Entry 7VXN (electron microscopy, 3.53 A resolution); this record covers chains B and C of the 3 polymer chains in the assembly.

# Chain B
Molecule: Capsid protein VP2
Source organism: Coxsackievirus B3
Reference sequence: P03313 (POLG_CXB3N); residues 1-263 here correspond to UniProt positions 70-332 (UniProt number = residue number + 69)
Chain sequence (263 residues; numbered 1 to 263; the number before each row is that of its first residue):
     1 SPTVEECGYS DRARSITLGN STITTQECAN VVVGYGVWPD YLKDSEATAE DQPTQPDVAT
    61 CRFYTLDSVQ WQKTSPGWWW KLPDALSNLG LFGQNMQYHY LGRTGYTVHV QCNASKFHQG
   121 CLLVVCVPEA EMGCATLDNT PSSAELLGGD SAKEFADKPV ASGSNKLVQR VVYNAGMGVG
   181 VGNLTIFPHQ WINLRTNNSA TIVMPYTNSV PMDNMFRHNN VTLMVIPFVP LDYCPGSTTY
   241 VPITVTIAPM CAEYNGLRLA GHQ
Not modelled in the structure: 1-11, 44-56, 256-263
Sequence notes: conflict Ser151 (Thr220 in P03313)
UniProt features mapped onto this chain:
  - site: Gln263 (Cleavage)

# Chain C
Molecule: Capsid protein VP3
Source organism: Coxsackievirus B3
Reference sequence: P03313 (POLG_CXB3N); residues 1-238 here correspond to UniProt positions 333-570 (UniProt number = residue number + 332)
Chain sequence (238 residues; numbered 1 to 238; the number before each row is that of its first residue):
     1 GLPTMNTPGS CQFLTSDDFQ SPSAMPQYDV TPEMRIPGEV KNLMEIAEVD SVVPVQNVGE
    61 KVNSMEAYQI PVRSNEGSGT QVFGFPLQPG YSSVFSRTLL GEILNYYTHW SGSIKLTFMF
   121 CGSAMATGKF LLAYSPPGAG APTKRVDAML GTHVVWDVGL QSSCVLCIPW ISQTHYRYVT
   181 SDEYTAGGFI TCWYQTNIVV PADAQSSCYI MCFVSACNDF SVRLLKDTPF ISQQNFFQ
Not modelled in the structure: 1-2, 77, 171-186, 233-238
Sequence notes: conflict Val155 (Ile487 in P03313), Tyr178 (Phe510 in P03313), Thr180 (Ala512 in P03313)
UniProt features mapped onto this chain:
  - region: Phe236 to Gln238 (Amphipathic alpha-helix)

# Interface between chain B and chain C
Residue-residue contacts - 50 pairs, chain B then chain C:
  Val37(B) with Pro37(C), hydrophobic
  Lys116(B) with Ser123(C), hydrogen bond (backbone-side chain); Ala124(C)
  Phe117(B) with Ala202(C); Asp203(C)
  Gln119(B) with Gly122(C); Ser123(C), hydrogen bond (side chain-backbone); Ser207(C), hydrogen bond (side chain-backbone)
  Cys121(B) with Met119(C), hydrophobic
  Tyr173(B) with Asn63(C); Ser64(C)
  Val181(B) with Met65(C), hydrophobic; Tyr68(C)
  Gly182(B) with Val52(C); Tyr68(C), hydrogen bond (backbone-side chain)
  Asn183(B) with Arg97(C), hydrogen bond (side chain-backbone); Leu99(C)
  Thr185(B) with Val49(C); Asp50(C), hydrogen bond (side chain-backbone)
  Ile186(B) with Leu99(C), hydrophobic
  Trp191(B) with Val52(C), hydrophobic; Met211(C), hydrophobic; Phe213(C), hydrophobic
  Asn193(B) with Phe120(C), hydrogen bond (side chain-backbone); Cys121(C)
  Arg195(B) with Phe120(C); Gly122(C), hydrogen bond (side chain-backbone); Ser123(C), hydrogen bond (side chain-backbone); Ala124(C); Ala126(C), hydrogen bond (side chain-backbone); Val158(C), hydrogen bond (side chain-backbone); Gly159(C); Ser162(C)
  Thr196(B) with Ser162(C)
  Pro205(B) with Pro37(C), hydrophobic
  Tyr206(B) with Pro37(C)
  Thr207(B) with Pro37(C)
  Ser209(B) with Met34(C)
  Ile226(B) with Met65(C), hydrophobic
  Phe228(B) with Val52(C), hydrophobic; Gln69(C); Met211(C), hydrophobic
  Val229(B) with Cys121(C), hydrophobic; Tyr209(C), hydrophobic; Met211(C), hydrophobic
  Pro230(B) with Gln69(C)
  Asp232(B) with Gln205(C)
  Tyr233(B) with Gln205(C), hydrogen bond (backbone-side chain)
  Cys234(B) with Asp203(C), hydrogen bond (side chain-backbone); Gln205(C)
Also at the interface, not in a pair above, chain B (35 interface residues in all): Tyr35, His118, Val172, His189, Asn208, Val210, Pro211, Pro227, Pro235
Also at the interface, not in a pair above, chain C (37 interface residues in all): Ile36, Gly38, Ile46, Ser51, Thr98, Met125, Ala204, Cys208

# In short
The interface between chain B and chain C involves 35 residues on one side and 37 on the other, with 13
hydrogen bonds. Polar contacts include Lys116(B)-Ser123(C), Gln119(B)-Ser123(C) and Gln119(B)-Ser207(C).
Here chain B is Capsid protein VP2 and chain C is Capsid protein VP3, both from Coxsackievirus B3. Entry 7VXN
(Coxsackievirus B3 Empty particle at pH7.4 (VP3-234Q)) was determined by electron microscopy.
